PDB entry 3NCA | X-ray diffraction, 2.60 A resolution | chains A and B

# Chain A (and B)
Protein: Ketohexokinase
Source organism: Homo sapiens
Notes: EC 2.7.1.3; chain B of this document is another copy of the same molecule, construct and numbering; everything in this record applies to it too
UniProtKB: P50053-2 (KHK_HUMAN); residues 5-298 here = UniProt positions 5-298
Amino-acid sequence (313 residues; row label = number of the first residue in the row; numbers below 1 keep their minus sign (Met-14 is residue -14)):
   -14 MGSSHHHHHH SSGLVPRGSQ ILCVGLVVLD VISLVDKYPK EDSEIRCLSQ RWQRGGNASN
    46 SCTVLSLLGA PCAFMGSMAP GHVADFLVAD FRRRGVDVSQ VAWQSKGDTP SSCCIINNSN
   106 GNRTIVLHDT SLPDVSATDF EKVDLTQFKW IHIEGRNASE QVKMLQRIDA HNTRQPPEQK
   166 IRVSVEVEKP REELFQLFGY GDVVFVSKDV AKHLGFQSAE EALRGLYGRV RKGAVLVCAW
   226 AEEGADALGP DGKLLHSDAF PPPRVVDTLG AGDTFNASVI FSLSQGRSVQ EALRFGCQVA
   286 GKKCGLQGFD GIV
Unresolved in the structure: -14 to 2 (chain B: -14 to -3)
Differences from the reference sequence: expression tag (-14 to 4)
Small-molecule neighbours: TR2 (thieno[3,2-b]pyridin-7-ol): Ala224, Ala226, Glu227, Ala244, Thr253, Ala256, Gly257, Cys282, Ala285, Cys289

# How chain A and chain B interact
Contacting residue pairs (66):
  Leu14(A) with Trp37(B), hydrophobic
  Ser18(A) with Val111(B)
  Val20(A) with Val111(B), hydrophobic
  Tyr23(A) with Pro24(B), hydrogen bond (side chain-backbone); Glu26(B)
  Pro24(A) with Tyr23(B), hydrogen bond (backbone-side chain)
  Lys25(A) with Thr109(B)
  Glu26(A) with Tyr23(B); Asn102(B), hydrogen bond; Asn107(B); Thr109(B)
  Asp27(A) with Asn107(B), hydrogen bond; Arg108(B); Thr109(B), hydrogen bond (backbone-side chain)
  Ser28(A) with Thr109(B); Ile110(B), hydrogen bond (backbone-backbone)
  Glu29(A) with Ile110(B); Leu112(B)
  Ile30(A) with Ile110(B), hydrogen bond (backbone-backbone); Val111(B); Leu112(B), hydrogen bond (backbone-backbone)
  Arg31(A) with Leu112(B); His113(B), hydrogen bond (side chain-backbone); Thr115(B)
  Cys32(A) with Val111(B), hydrophobic; Leu112(B), hydrogen bond (backbone-backbone); Asp114(B)
  Leu33(A) with Asp114(B)
  Ser34(A) with Asp114(B)
  Gln35(A) with Asp93(B), hydrogen bond (backbone-side chain); Thr94(B); Ser96(B); His113(B); Asp114(B), hydrogen bond
  Trp37(A) with Trp37(B), hydrophobic; His67(B); Val68(B), hydrophobic
  Ser96(A) with Gln35(B), hydrogen bond
  Cys98(A) with Val16(B), hydrophobic; Cys98(B), hydrophobic
  Ile100(A) with Val111(B), hydrophobic
  Asn102(A) with Glu26(B), hydrogen bond
  Asn105(A) with Glu26(B)
  Asn107(A) with Glu26(B), hydrogen bond; Asp27(B)
  Arg108(A) with Asp27(B), salt bridge; Glu29(B), salt bridge
  Thr109(A) with Pro24(B); Glu26(B); Asp27(B), hydrogen bond (side chain-backbone); Ser28(B)
  Ile110(A) with Ser28(B), hydrogen bond (backbone-backbone); Glu29(B); Ile30(B), hydrogen bond (backbone-backbone)
  Val111(A) with Ser18(B); Ile30(B); Cys32(B), hydrophobic; Ile100(B), hydrophobic
  Leu112(A) with Ile30(B), hydrogen bond (backbone-backbone); Arg31(B); Cys32(B), hydrogen bond (backbone-backbone)
  His113(A) with Cys32(B); Gln35(B)
  Asp114(A) with Arg31(B), salt bridge
  Arg141(A) with Arg31(B)
  Glu173(A) with Glu29(B)
Interface residues without a listed pair, chain A (36 interface residues in all): Val16, His67, Phe71, Thr253
Interface residues without a listed pair, chain B (35 interface residues in all): Val20, Lys25, Pro95, Asn105, Lys174

# Overview
36 residues of chain A face 35 of chain B across their interface; the contacts include 20 hydrogen bonds and 3
salt bridges. Polar contacts include Arg108(A)-Asp27(B), Arg108(A)-Glu29(B) and Asp114(A)-Arg31(B). Bound to
chain A: compound TR2.
Chain A and chain B are both Ketohexokinase (Homo sapiens); the structure, X-ray structure of ketohexokinase
in complex with a thieno pyridinol compound, was determined by X-ray diffraction, deposited together with
3NBV, 3NBW, 3NC2 and 3NC9.
